7FJ3 - chains M and w of the 51 polymer chains in the assembly; structure by electron microscopy, 4.53 A resolution (low resolution: residue-level contacts below are approximate; hydrogen-bond / salt-bridge calls are withheld).

== Chain M ==
Protein: Small capsomere-interacting protein
Organism: Suid alphaherpesvirus 1
UniProtKB: G3G8R4 (G3G8R4_9ALPH); residues 1-103 here = UniProt positions 1-103
Sequence (103 residues; each row starts with the number of its first residue):
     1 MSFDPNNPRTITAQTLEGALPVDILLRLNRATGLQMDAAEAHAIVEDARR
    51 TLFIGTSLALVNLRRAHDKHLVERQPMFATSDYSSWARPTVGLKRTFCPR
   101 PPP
Not modelled in the structure: 1, 33-40, 101-103

== Chain w ==
Protein: Major capsid protein
Organism: Suid alphaherpesvirus 1
UniProtKB: G3G8T2 (G3G8T2_9ALPH); numbering as in UniProt (aligned over 1-1330)
Sequence (1330 residues; each row starts with the number of its first residue):
     1 MERPAILPSGQILSNIEVHSHRALFDIFKRFRSDDNNLYGAEFDALLGTY
    51 CSTLSLVRFLELGLSVACVCTKFPELSYVAEGTIQFEVQQPMIARDGPHP
   101 ADQPVHNYMIKRLDRRSLNAAFSIAVEALGLISGENLDGTHISSAMRLRA
   151 IQQLARNVQAVLDSFERGTADQMLRVLMEKAPPLSLLAPFTLYEGRLADR
   201 VACAALVSELKRRVRDDTFFLTKHERNKDAVLDRLSDLVNCTAPSVAVAR
   251 MTHADTQGRPVDGVLVTTAGVRQRLLHHVLTLADTHADVPVTYGEMVIAN
   301 TNLVTALVMGKAVSNMDDVARYLLGGEPAPDDGKPVGSARVRADLVVVGD
   351 RLVFLEALEKRVYQATQVPYPLVGNLDVTFVMPLGVFKPAADRYARHAGS
   401 FAPTPGLPDPRTHPPRAVHFFNKDGVPCHVTFEHAMGTLCHPSFLDVDAT
   451 LAALRQEPAEVQCAFGAYVADARPDALVGLMQRFLEEWPGMMPVRPRWAA
   501 PAAADQLLAPGNADLRLELHPAFDFFVAPEVDVPGPFAVPQVMGQVRAMP
   551 RIINGNIPLALCPVDFRDARGFELSVDRHRLAPATVAAVRGAFRDANYPM
   601 VFYIIEAVIHGSERTFCALARLVAQCIQSYWRNTHNAAFVNNFYMVMYIN
   651 TYLGNGELPEDCAAVYKDLLEHVHALRRLIGEFTLPGDPLGNQPQEELNH
   701 ALADATLLPPLIWDCDPILYRDGLAERLPELRVNGAHFQHILWVEMAQVN
   751 FRNVGGGLVHNRPVRNENQPLHPHHDAEWSVLSKIYYYAVVPAFSRGNCC
   801 TMGVRYDRVYQLVQTMVVPETDEEVGTDDPRHPLHPRNLVPNSLNVLFHN
   851 ACVAVDADAMLILQETVTNMAERTTPLLASVAPDAGMATVATRDMRTHDG
   901 SLHHGLLMMAYQPNDATLLEGAFFYPAPVNALFACADHLGAMRDVGAEVR
   951 AAAQHVPCVPHFLGANYYATVRQPVAQHAAQSRADENTLSYALMAGYFKM
  1001 SPVAFTHQLRRQLHPGFALTVVRQDRFATENVLFAEKASESYFMGQMQVA
  1051 RTESGGGLHLQLTQPRANVDLGVGFTAAYAAAALRAPVTDMGNLPQNLFA
  1101 TRGAPPMLDADADDYLRRTVNAGNRLAPVPVFGQMLPQVPAGLARGQQSV
  1151 CEFIATPVSVDLAYFRRACNPRGRAAGEVHGEEGLMFDHSHADPAHPHRA
  1201 TANPWASQRHSYADRLYNGQYNMSGPAYSPCFKFFTPAEAVAKSRGLARL
  1251 IADTGAAASPTSNGEYQFKRPVGAGELVEDPCALFQEAYPPLCASDSALL
  1301 RTPLGAEEHFAQYLIRDESPLKGCFQHASA
Not modelled in the structure: 1-2, 327-336, 1324-1330

== How chain M and chain w interact ==
Residue-residue contacts (46):
  Leu-20(M) with Glu-820(w)
  Pro-21(M) with Met-816(w)
  Val-22(M) with Val-817(w)
  Leu-25(M) with Val-840(w); Pro-841(w); Asn-842(w)
  Asn-29(M) with Val-840(w); Pro-841(w); Asn-842(w)
  Arg-50(M) with Ala-747(w)
  Leu-52(M) with Gln-811(w)
  Phe-53(M) with Gln-814(w); Met-870(w)
  Thr-56(M) with Gln-814(w)
  Ser-57(M) with Met-746(w); Gln-814(w)
  Leu-60(M) with Gln-814(w); Met-816(w); Gln-864(w)
  Leu-63(M) with Val-818(w)
  Arg-64(M) with Gln-864(w); Glu-865(w)
  His-67(M) with Pro-819(w); Glu-820(w); Thr-821(w); Glu-824(w); Leu-861(w)
  Arg-74(M) with Glu-865(w)
  Met-77(M) with Arg-614(w); Cys-617(w); Ala-618(w)
  Phe-78(M) with Glu-613(w); Arg-614(w); Cys-617(w); Tyr-652(w); Arg-765(w)
  Thr-80(M) with Arg-765(w); Asn-766(w)
  Lys-94(M) with Tyr-652(w)
  Thr-96(M) with Arg-621(w); Glu-657(w)
  Phe-97(M) with Arg-621(w)
  Pro-99(M) with Arg-621(w); Asp-858(w)
  Arg-100(M) with Glu-823(w); Glu-824(w)
Other interface residues (no listed pair), chain M (27 interface residues in all): Leu-26, Glu-46, Ala-79, Arg-95
Other interface residues (no listed pair), chain w (39 interface residues in all): Ala-620, Gln-748, Val-749, Phe-751, Arg-752, Tyr-810, Thr-815, Asp-822, Ser-843, Val-867

== Overview ==
27 residues of chain M face 39 of chain w across their interface.
Here chain M is Small capsomere-interacting protein and chain w is Major capsid protein, both from Suid
alphaherpesvirus 1. Entry 7FJ3 (Cryo-EM structure of PRV A-capid) was determined by electron microscopy (same
publication as 7FJ1).
